Entry 6AYY (X-ray diffraction, 2.60 A resolution); this record covers chains A and B.

== Chain A (and B) ==
Molecule: Fructose-1,6-bisphosphatase class 2
Source organism: Mycobacterium tuberculosis
Notes: EC 3.1.3.11; chain B of this document is another copy of the same molecule, construct and numbering; everything in this record applies to it too
UniProtKB: P9WN20 (GLPX_MYCTO); residues 1-328 here correspond to UniProt positions 35-362 (UniProt number = residue number + 34)
Sequence (347 residues; row label = number of the first residue in the row; numbers below 1 keep their minus sign (Gly-18 is residue -18)):
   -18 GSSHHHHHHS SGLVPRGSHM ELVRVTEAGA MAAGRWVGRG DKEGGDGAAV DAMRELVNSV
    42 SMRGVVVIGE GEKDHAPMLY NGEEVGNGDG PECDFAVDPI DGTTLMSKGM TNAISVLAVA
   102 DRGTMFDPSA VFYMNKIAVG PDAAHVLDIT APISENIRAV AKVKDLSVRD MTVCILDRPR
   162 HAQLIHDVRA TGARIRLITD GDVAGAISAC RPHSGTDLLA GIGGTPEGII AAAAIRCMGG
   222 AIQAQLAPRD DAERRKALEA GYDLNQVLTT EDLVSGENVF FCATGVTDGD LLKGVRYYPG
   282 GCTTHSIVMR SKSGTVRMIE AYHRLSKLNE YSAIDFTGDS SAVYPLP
Disordered / not traced: -18 to -1, 312-328 (chain B: -18 to -3, 306-328)
Construct notes: expression tag (-18 to 0)
UniProt features mapped onto this chain:
  - binding site (Mn(2+)): Asp27, Glu51, Asp79, Asp82, Glu208
  - binding site (substrate): Asp82 to Thr84, Tyr114, Arg159 to Arg161, Asp181 to Asp183, Gly205
What the authors report for this chain:
  - catalytic residues: Asp27, Glu51, Asp79, Asp82, Thr84, Tyr114, Arg159, Arg161, Asp183, Glu208 (by similarity / conservation)
  - binding site for citric acid: Arg192, Pro193, His194, Tyr303
  - binding site for glycerol: Asn116, Ala132
  - conformationally variable residues (side-chain flip): Thr84

== Chain A / chain B interface ==
Residue-residue contacts (45; chain A residue first):
  Gly15(A) - Arg175(B)  hydrogen bond (backbone-side chain)
  Arg16(A) - Arg150(B)  hydrogen bond (side chain-backbone)
  Arg16(A) - Asp151(B)  salt bridge
  Val18(A) - Arg175(B)
  Val18(A) - Ile176(B)  hydrogen bond (backbone-backbone)
  Gly19(A) - Arg170(B)  hydrogen bond (backbone-side chain)
  Gly19(A) - Ile176(B)
  Arg20(A) - Arg170(B)
  Arg20(A) - Gly173(B)  hydrogen bond (side chain-backbone)
  Arg20(A) - Ala174(B)
  Gly21(A) - Arg170(B)
  Ser88(A) - Arg170(B)
  Lys89(A) - Leu178(B)
  Gly90(A) - Ile176(B)
  Gly90(A) - Arg177(B)
  Gly90(A) - Leu178(B)
  Arg150(A) - Arg20(B)  hydrogen bond (backbone-side chain)
  Arg170(A) - Gly19(B)  hydrogen bond (side chain-backbone)
  Arg170(A) - Arg20(B)
  Arg170(A) - Gly21(B)
  Gly173(A) - Arg20(B)  hydrogen bond (backbone-side chain)
  Ala174(A) - Arg20(B)
  Arg175(A) - Gly15(B)  hydrogen bond (side chain-backbone)
  Arg175(A) - Arg16(B)  hydrogen bond (side chain-backbone)
  Arg175(A) - Trp17(B)
  Arg175(A) - Val18(B)  hydrogen bond (side chain-backbone)
  Arg175(A) - Gly19(B)
  Arg175(A) - Arg20(B)
  Ile176(A) - Gly19(B)  hydrogen bond (backbone-backbone)
  Ile176(A) - Lys89(B)
  Arg177(A) - Lys89(B)
  Arg177(A) - Gly90(B)
  Leu178(A) - Lys89(B)  hydrogen bond (backbone-backbone)
  Leu178(A) - Met91(B)
  Val276(A) - Arg175(B)
  Arg277(A) - His194(B)  hydrogen bond (side chain-backbone)
  Arg277(A) - Ser195(B)  hydrogen bond (side chain-backbone)
  Arg277(A) - Gly196(B)
  Tyr278(A) - Asp151(B)
  Tyr278(A) - Arg175(B)
  Tyr279(A) - Leu147(B)
  Tyr279(A) - His194(B)
  Pro280(A) - Lys145(B)
  Pro280(A) - Asp146(B)
  Pro280(A) - Leu147(B)
Interface residues without a listed pair, chain A (25 interface residues in all): Met91, Thr92, Gly196
Interface residues without a listed pair, chain B (28 interface residues in all): Thr92, Asp158, Arg277

== Overview ==
25 residues of chain A and 28 residues of chain B are in contact; the contacts include 15 hydrogen bonds and 1
salt bridge. Polar contacts include Arg16(A)-Asp151(B), Gly15(A)-Arg175(B) and Arg16(A)-Arg150(B). From the
paper: catalytic residues Asp27(A), Glu51(A) and Asp79(A) among others; a binding site for citric acid at
Arg192(A), Pro193(A) and His194(A) among others.
Chain A and chain B are both Fructose-1,6-bisphosphatase class 2 (Mycobacterium tuberculosis); the structure,
Crystal structure of Apo fructose-1,6-bisphosphatase from Mycobacterium tuberculosis, was determined by X-ray
diffraction (same publication as 6AYU and 6AYV).
